Entry 3U3K (X-ray diffraction, 2.36 A resolution); this record covers chain A.

[Chain A]
Name: Sulfotransferase 1A1
From: Homo sapiens
Notes: EC 2.8.2.1
UniProt: P50225 (ST1A1_HUMAN); numbering as in UniProt (aligned over 1-295)
Sequence (315 residues; row label = number of the first residue in the row; numbers below 1 keep their minus sign (Met-19 is residue -19)):
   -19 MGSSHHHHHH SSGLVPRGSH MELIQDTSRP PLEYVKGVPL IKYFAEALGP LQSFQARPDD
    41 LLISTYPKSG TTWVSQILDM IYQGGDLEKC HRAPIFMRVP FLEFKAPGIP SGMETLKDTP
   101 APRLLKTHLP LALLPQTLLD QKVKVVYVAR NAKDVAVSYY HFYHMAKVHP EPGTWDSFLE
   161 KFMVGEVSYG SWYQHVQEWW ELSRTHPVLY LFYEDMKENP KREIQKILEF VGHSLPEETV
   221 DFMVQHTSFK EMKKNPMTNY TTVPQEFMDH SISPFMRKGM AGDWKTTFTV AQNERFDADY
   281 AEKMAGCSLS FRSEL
Not modelled in the structure: -19 to 6
Differences from the reference sequence: expression tag (-19 to 0)
Ligand contacts:
  - naphthalen-2-ol (03V): Ile21, Phe24, Phe81, Phe84, Lys106, His108, Phe142, Ala146, Val148, His149, Phe247, Met248
  - adenosine-3'-5'-diphosphate (A3P): Pro47, Lys48, Ser49, Gly50, Thr51, Thr52, Trp53, Arg130, Ser138, Tyr193, Lys197, Thr227, Ser228, Phe229, Met232, Phe255, Met256, Arg257, Lys258, Gly259
UniProt features mapped onto this chain:
  - active site: His108 (Proton acceptor)
  - binding site (3'-phosphoadenylyl sulfate): Lys48 to Trp53, Arg130, Ser138, Tyr193, Thr227 to Met232, Phe255 to Gly259
  - binding site (substrate): Lys106 to His108
  - modified residue: Ser138 (Phosphoserine)
  - natural variant: Glu151 (E151D; E151Q), His213 (R213H: In allele SULT1A1*2; this construct carries the variant), Met223 (V223M: this construct carries the variant)
  - mutagenesis: Cys70 (C70S: Increased sensitivity of enzyme activity to heat inactivation), Asp249 (D249G: Increased activity towards p-nitrophenol)
What the authors report for this chain:
  - binding site for naphthalen-2-ol: Phe84, Lys106, His108, Phe247
  - catalytic residues: His108
  - conformationally variable residues (loop rearrangement): Ala86 to Pro90
  - contacts within the chain: Phe76-Ile89
  - mutagenesis - Y240C, D249G: decreased stability

[In short]
Bound to chain A: adenosine-3'-5'-diphosphate and naphthalen-2-ol. Curated annotation (UniProt) lists
active-site residue His108, 20 residues binding 3'-phosphoadenylyl sulfate, 3 substrate-binding residues and 2
mutagenesis sites. The paper reports the catalytic residue His108; Y240C and D249G reduce stability.
Chain A is Sulfotransferase 1A1 (Homo sapiens); the structure, Crystal structure of hSULT1A1 bound to PAP and
2-Naphtol, was determined by X-ray diffraction (same publication as 3U3J, 3U3M, 3U3O and 3U3R).
